8QJ7 - chains C and D of the 4 polymer chains in the assembly; structure by electron microscopy, 3.07 A resolution.

[Chain C]
Protein: DNA primase small subunit
Source organism: Homo sapiens
UniProtKB: P49642 (PRI1_HUMAN); numbering as in UniProt (aligned over 1-420)
Sequence (420 residues; each row starts with the number of its first residue):
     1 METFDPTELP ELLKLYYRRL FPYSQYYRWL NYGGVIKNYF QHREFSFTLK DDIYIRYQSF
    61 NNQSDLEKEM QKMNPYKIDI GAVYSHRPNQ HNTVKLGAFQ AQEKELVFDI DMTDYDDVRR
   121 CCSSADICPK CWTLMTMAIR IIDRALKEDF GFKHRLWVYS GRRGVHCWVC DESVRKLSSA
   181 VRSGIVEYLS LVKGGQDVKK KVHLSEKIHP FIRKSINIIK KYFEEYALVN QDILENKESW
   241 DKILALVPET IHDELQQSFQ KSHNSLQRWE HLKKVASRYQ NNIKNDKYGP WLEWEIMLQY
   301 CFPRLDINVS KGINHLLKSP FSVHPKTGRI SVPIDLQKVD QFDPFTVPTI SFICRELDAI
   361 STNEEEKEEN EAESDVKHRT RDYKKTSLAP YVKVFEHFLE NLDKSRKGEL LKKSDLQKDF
Disordered / not traced: 1-2, 360-381, 407-420
Ion coordination: Mn2+: Asp109 (together with ATP); Zn2+: Cys121, Cys122, Cys128, Cys131
Small-molecule neighbours: ATP (adenosine-5'-triphosphate): Asp109, Ile110, Asp111, Ser160, Gly161, Arg162, Arg163, Gly164, Val165, His166, Asp306, Val309, Leu317, Lys318, His324
Curated features (UniProtKB/Swiss-Prot):
  - motif: Cys121 to Cys131 (Zinc knuckle motif)
  - active site: Glu44, Asp109, Asp111
  - binding site (a ribonucleoside 5'-triphosphate): Asp109 to Asp111, Ser160 to His166, His315 to Lys318, His324
  - binding site (Mg(2+)): Asp109, Asp111, Asp306
  - binding site (Mn(2+)): Asp109, Asp111, Asp306
  - binding site (Zn(2+)): Cys121, Cys122, Cys128, Cys131
  - modified residue: Met1 (N-acetylmethionine)
  - natural variant: Cys301 (C301R: In PDIL)
  - mutagenesis: Glu44 (E44A: Strongly decreases primase activity, which can be partially rescued by increasing primase concentration), Tyr54 (Y54A: Decreases primase activity), Arg56 (R56A: Loss of primase activity), Lys77 (K77A: Decreases primase activity), Asp109 (D109A: Loss of primase activity; D109N: Decreases the binding affinity for NTPs), Asp111 (D111A: Loss of primase activity; D111N: Decreases the binding affinity for NTPs), Asp114 (D114A: Slightly decreases primase activity), Asp116 (D116A: Slightly decreases primase activity), Ser160 (S160A: Abolishes NTP binding), Arg163 (R163A: Abolishes NTP binding), His166 (H166A: Abolishes NTP binding. Loss of primase activity), Asp306 (D306A: Loss of primase activity; D306N: Decreases the binding affinity for NTPs), 3 further mutagenesis entries in UniProt

[Chain D]
Protein: DNA primase large subunit
Source organism: Homo sapiens
UniProtKB: P49643 (PRI2_HUMAN); residues 1-509 here = UniProt positions 1-509
Sequence (509 residues; each row starts with the number of its first residue):
     1 MEFSGRKWRK LRLAGDQRNA SYPHCLQFYL QPPSENISLI EFENLAIDRV KLLKSVENLG
    61 VSYVKGTEQY QSKLESELRK LKFSYRENLE DEYEPRRRDH ISHFILRLAY CQSEELRRWF
   121 IQQEMDLLRF RFSILPKDKI QDFLKDSQLQ FEAISDEEKT LREQEIVASS PSLSGLKLGF
   181 ESIYKIPFAD ALDLFRGRKV YLEDGFAYVP LKDIVAIILN EFRAKLSKAL ALTARSLPAV
   241 QSDERLQPLL NHLSHSYTGQ DYSTQGNVGK ISLDQIDLLS TKSFPPCMRQ LHKALRENHH
   301 LRHGGRMQYG LFLKGIGLTL EQALQFWKQE FIKGKMDPDK FDKGYSYNIR HSFGKEGKRT
   361 DYTPFSCLKI ILSNPPSQGD YHGCPFRHSD PELLKQKLQS YKISPGGISQ ILDLVKGTHY
   421 QVACQKYFEM IHNVDDCGFS LNHPNQFFCE SQRILNGGKD IKKEPIQPET PQPKPSVQKT
   481 KDASSALASL NSSLEMDMEG LEDYFSEDS
Disordered / not traced: 1-21, 456-509
Ion coordination: 4Fe-4S cluster Fe: Cys287, Cys367, Cys384, Cys424
Small-molecule neighbours: 4Fe-4S cluster (SF4): Pro285, Pro286, Cys287, Cys367, Ile370, Cys384, Pro385, Tyr420, Gln421, Cys424, Leu441, Pro444
Curated features (UniProtKB/Swiss-Prot):
  - region: Leu253 to Lys270 (Interdomain linker)
  - binding site ([4Fe-4S] cluster): Cys287, Cys367, Cys384, Cys424
  - modified residue: Thr470 (Phosphothreonine)
  - mutagenesis: Arg97 (R97A: Decreases primase affinity for POLA1 by 10-fold), Phe104 (F104A: Decreases primase affinity for POLA1 by 40-fold), Arg107 (R107A: Decreases primase affinity for POLA1 by 30-fold), Leu108 (L108A: Decreases primase affinity for POLA1 by 40-fold), Ser256 to Lys270 (Decreases RNA primer di-nucleotide formation about 5-fold. Does not affect the ratio between the di-nucleotide and its extension products)

[Chain C / chain D interface]
Pairs across the interface (33):
  Glu148(C) - Asp204(D)  hydrogen bond (backbone-backbone)
  Asp149(C) - Leu202(D)
  Asp149(C) - Glu203(D)  hydrogen bond (backbone-backbone)
  Asp149(C) - Asp204(D)  hydrogen bond (backbone-backbone)
  Asp149(C) - Gly205(D)  hydrogen bond (backbone-backbone)
  Phe150(C) - Phe188(D)  hydrophobic
  Phe150(C) - Phe195(D)  hydrophobic
  Phe150(C) - Asp204(D)
  Phe150(C) - Gly205(D)  hydrogen bond (backbone-backbone)
  Gly151(C) - Asp204(D)
  Leu177(C) - Phe188(D)  hydrophobic
  Ala180(C) - Leu192(D)
  Gly184(C) - Phe195(D)
  Gly184(C) - Arg196(D)
  Ile185(C) - Phe188(D)  hydrophobic
  Glu187(C) - Arg196(D)
  Glu187(C) - Arg198(D)  hydrogen bond (backbone-side chain)
  Tyr188(C) - Phe195(D)
  Tyr188(C) - Arg196(D)
  Tyr188(C) - Arg198(D)
  Ser190(C) - Arg198(D)  hydrogen bond (backbone-side chain)
  Lys207(C) - Val167(D)
  Lys207(C) - Ala168(D)
  Ile208(C) - Ala168(D)
  His209(C) - Ala168(D)
  His209(C) - Ser169(D)
  His209(C) - Arg198(D)  hydrogen bond (side chain-backbone)
  His209(C) - Val200(D)  hydrogen bond (side chain-backbone)
  Pro210(C) - Glu165(D)
  Pro210(C) - Ala168(D)  hydrophobic
  Pro210(C) - Ser169(D)
  Pro210(C) - Tyr201(D)  hydrophobic
  Arg213(C) - Ala168(D)
Other interface residues (no listed pair), chain C (21 interface residues in all): Phe152, Val181, Leu191, Phe211, Ile212

[Summary]
The interface between chain C and chain D involves 21 residues on one side and 15 on the other, with 9
hydrogen bonds. Among the polar pairs are Glu187(C)-Arg198(D), Ser190(C)-Arg198(D) and His209(C)-Arg198(D).
Chain C binds ATP. Ligands of chain D: 4Fe-4S cluster.
Here chain C is DNA primase small subunit and chain D is DNA primase large subunit, both from Homo sapiens.
Entry 8QJ7 (Cryo-EM structure of human DNA polymerase alpha-primase in pre-initiation stage 1) was determined
by electron microscopy.
